Entry 5ILG (X-ray diffraction, 2.40 A resolution); this record covers chains A and B.

[Chain A (and B)]
Molecule: Photoreceptor dehydrogenase, isoform C
Organism: Drosophila melanogaster
Notes: EC 1.1.1.1, 1.1.1.105; chain B of this document is another copy of the same molecule, construct and numbering; everything in this record applies to it too
UniProt: Q7KNR7 (Q7KNR7_DROME); residues 2-261 here = UniProt positions 2-261
Sequence (271 residues; each row starts with the number of its first residue; numbers below 1 keep their minus sign (Met-9 is residue -9)):
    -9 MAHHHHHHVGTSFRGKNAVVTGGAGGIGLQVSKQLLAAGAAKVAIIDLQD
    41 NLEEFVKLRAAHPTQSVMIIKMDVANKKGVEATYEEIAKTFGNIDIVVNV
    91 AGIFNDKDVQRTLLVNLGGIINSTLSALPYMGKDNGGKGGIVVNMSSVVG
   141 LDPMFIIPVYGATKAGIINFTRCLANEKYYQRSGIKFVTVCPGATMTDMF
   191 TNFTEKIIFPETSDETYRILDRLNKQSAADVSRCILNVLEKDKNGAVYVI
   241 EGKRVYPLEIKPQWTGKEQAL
Unresolved in the structure: -9 to -4 (chain B: -9 to 1, 260-261)
Construct notes: initiating methionine (-9); expression tag (-8 to 1)
Bound ions: Mg2+: Gly92 (together with NAD)
Residues lining bound ligands:
  - phenol (IPH): Ser137, Val138, Val139, Ile147, Tyr150, Pro182, Gly183, Ala184, Met189, Phe190, Ile209
  - NAD (nicotinamide-adenine-dinucleotide): Gly12, Ala14, Gly15, Gly16, Ile17, Gly18, Ile36, Asp37, Leu38, Gln39, Met62, Asp63, Val64, Val90, Ala91, Gly92, Ile93, Arg101, Val105, Met135, Ser136, Ser137, Tyr150, Lys154, Pro182, Gly183, Ala184, Thr185, Thr187, Asp188, Met189, Phe190
Reported in the primary citation:
  - catalytic residues: Ser137, Tyr150, Lys154
  - binding site for phenol: Ser137, Tyr150
  - contacts within the chain: Tyr150-Lys154

[How chain A and chain B interact]
Contacting residue pairs (84):
  Val99(A) - Ile111(B)  hydrophobic
  Gln100(A) - Leu104(B)
  Leu103(A) - Leu103(B)
  Leu103(A) - Leu107(B)  hydrophobic
  Leu103(A) - Gly108(B)
  Leu104(A) - Gln100(B)
  Leu104(A) - Leu104(B)  hydrophobic
  Leu107(A) - Leu103(B)  hydrophobic
  Gly108(A) - Leu103(B)
  Ile111(A) - Val99(B)  hydrophobic
  Leu118(A) - Phe199(B)  hydrophobic
  Val139(A) - Asn159(B)  hydrogen bond (backbone-side chain)
  Gly140(A) - Asn159(B)
  Pro143(A) - Asn159(B)
  Pro143(A) - Arg162(B)
  Pro143(A) - Cys163(B)  hydrophobic
  Met144(A) - Cys163(B)  hydrogen bond (backbone-side chain)
  Phe145(A) - Cys163(B)
  Phe145(A) - Asn166(B)
  Phe145(A) - Lys168(B)
  Phe145(A) - Tyr169(B)  hydrogen bond (backbone-side chain)
  Ile146(A) - Tyr169(B)
  Pro148(A) - Phe160(B)  hydrophobic
  Pro148(A) - Cys163(B)  hydrophobic
  Gly151(A) - Asn159(B)
  Ala152(A) - Gly156(B)
  Ala152(A) - Asn159(B)  hydrogen bond (backbone-side chain)
  Ala155(A) - Ala155(B)
  Ala155(A) - Asn159(B)
  Gly156(A) - Ala152(B)
  Asn159(A) - Val139(B)  hydrogen bond (side chain-backbone)
  Asn159(A) - Gly140(B)
  Asn159(A) - Pro143(B)
  Asn159(A) - Gly151(B)
  Asn159(A) - Ala152(B)
  Asn159(A) - Ala155(B)
  Phe160(A) - Pro148(B)  hydrophobic
  Arg162(A) - Pro143(B)
  Cys163(A) - Pro143(B)  hydrophobic
  Cys163(A) - Met144(B)  hydrogen bond (side chain-backbone)
  Cys163(A) - Phe145(B)
  Cys163(A) - Pro148(B)  hydrophobic
  Leu164(A) - Phe199(B)  hydrophobic
  Asn166(A) - Phe145(B)
  Lys168(A) - Glu201(B)  hydrogen bond (side chain-backbone)
  Lys168(A) - Asp204(B)  salt bridge
  Lys168(A) - Glu205(B)  salt bridge
  Tyr169(A) - Phe145(B)  hydrogen bond (side chain-backbone)
  Tyr169(A) - Ile146(B)
  Tyr169(A) - Phe199(B)  hydrophobic
  Tyr169(A) - Thr202(B)
  Arg172(A) - Glu201(B)
  Phe199(A) - Leu118(B)  hydrophobic
  Phe199(A) - Leu164(B)  hydrophobic
  Phe199(A) - Tyr169(B)  hydrophobic
  Glu201(A) - Arg172(B)  salt bridge
  Thr202(A) - Tyr169(B)
  Glu205(A) - Lys168(B)
  Arg208(A) - Lys168(B)
  Val245(A) - Glu258(B)
  Val245(A) - Gln259(B)  hydrogen bond (backbone-backbone)
  Tyr246(A) - Gly256(B)
  Tyr246(A) - Glu258(B)
  Pro247(A) - Gly256(B)  hydrogen bond (backbone-backbone)
  Pro247(A) - Lys257(B)
  Leu248(A) - Gln253(B)
  Leu248(A) - Trp254(B)
  Leu248(A) - Thr255(B)
  Glu249(A) - Trp254(B)
  Pro252(A) - Asp142(B)
  Gln253(A) - Leu141(B)
  Gln253(A) - Asp142(B)  hydrogen bond (backbone-side chain)
  Gln253(A) - Ile250(B)
  Trp254(A) - Asp142(B)  hydrogen bond (backbone-side chain)
  Trp254(A) - Val239(B)
  Trp254(A) - Tyr246(B)  hydrophobic
  Glu258(A) - Tyr246(B)
  Glu258(A) - Pro247(B)
  Gln259(A) - Pro247(B)
  Ala260(A) - Arg244(B)
  Ala260(A) - Val245(B)
  Leu261(A) - Asn227(B)
  Leu261(A) - Val245(B)  hydrogen bond (backbone-backbone)
  Leu261(A) - Pro247(B)  hydrophobic
Also at the interface, not in a pair above, chain A (50 interface residues in all): Leu115, Asp142, Val149, Ile198, Arg244
Also at the interface, not in a pair above, chain B (57 interface residues in all): Leu115, Val138, Val149, Ile198, Lys231, Glu241, Leu248, Pro252

[Summary]
The interface between chain A and chain B involves 50 residues on one side and 57 on the other, with 13
hydrogen bonds and 3 salt bridges. Among the polar pairs are Lys168(A)-Asp204(B), Lys168(A)-Glu205(B) and
Glu201(A)-Arg172(B). The paper reports catalytic residues Ser137(A), Tyr150(A) and Lys154(A); a binding site
for phenol at Ser137(A) and Tyr150(A).
Chain A and chain B are both Photoreceptor dehydrogenase, isoform C (Drosophila melanogaster); the structure,
Crystal structure of photoreceptor dehydrogenase from Drosophila melanogaster, was determined by X-ray
diffraction, deposited together with 5ILO.
